PDB entry 4I42 | X-ray diffraction, 1.85 A resolution | chains A and F of the 6 polymer chains in the assembly

# Chain A (and F)
Molecule: 1,4-Dihydroxy-2-naphthoyl-CoA synthase
Organism: Escherichia coli
Notes: EC 4.1.3.36; chain F of this document is another copy of the same molecule, construct and numbering; everything in this record applies to it too
UniProt: P0ABU0 (MENB_ECOLI); residues 1-285 here = UniProt positions 1-285
Amino-acid sequence (285 residues; each row starts with the number of its first residue):
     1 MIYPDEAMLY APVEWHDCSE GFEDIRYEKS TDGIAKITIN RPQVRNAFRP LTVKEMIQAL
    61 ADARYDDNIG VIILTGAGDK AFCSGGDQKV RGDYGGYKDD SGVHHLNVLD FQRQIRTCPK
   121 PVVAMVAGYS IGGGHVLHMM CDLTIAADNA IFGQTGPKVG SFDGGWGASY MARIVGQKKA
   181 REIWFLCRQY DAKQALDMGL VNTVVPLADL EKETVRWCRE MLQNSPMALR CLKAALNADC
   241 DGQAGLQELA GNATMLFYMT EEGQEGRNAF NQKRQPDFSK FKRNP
Residues lining bound ligands:
  - 1-hydroxy-2-naphthoyl-CoA (1HA), molecule 1: Q43, V44, R45, A47, F48, S84, G85, G86, D87, Q88, K89, Y97, L106, V108, L109, Y129, I131, G132, G133, T155, V159, S161, F162, D163, Q189
  - 1-hydroxy-2-naphthoyl-CoA (1HA), molecule 2: T254, Y258, F270, K273
  - bicarbonate ion (BCT): R26, A77, G78
Swiss-Prot annotation at these positions:
  - binding site (substrate): R45, S84 to K89, Y97, Y129 to G133, T155, S161, Y258, K273
  - binding site (hydrogencarbonate): Q154 to G156
  - site (Important for catalysis): Y97, Y258
  - mutagenesis: K89 (K89A: Strongly decreases affinity for substrate and DHNA-CoA synthase activity), R91 (R91A: Loss of DHNA-CoA synthase activity), Y97 (Y97F: Loss of DHNA-CoA synthase activity), Q154 (Q154A: Reduces the specific DHNA-CoA synthase activity by 15-fold, whereas its affinity for hydrogencarbonate is reduced by 36-fold), G156 (G156D: Loss of DHNA-CoA synthase activity), W184 (W184F: Reduces the specific DHNA-CoA synthase activity by 530-fold, whereas its affinity for hydrogencarbonate is reduced by 20-fold), R267 (R267A: Strongly decreases affinity for substrate and DHNA-CoA synthase activity), F270 (F270A: Strongly decreases affinity for substrate and DHNA-CoA synthase activity), K273 (K273A: Impairs protein folding)
Reported in the primary citation:
  - binding site for 1-hydroxy-2-naphthoyl-CoA: G86, K89, L106, V108, L109, G133, S161, F270, K273
  - catalytic residues: G86, G133
  - catalytic residues: D163 (citing earlier work)
  - mutagenesis - R91A: abolished catalytic activity
  - mutagenesis - K89A, R267A, F270A: decreased catalytic activity
  - conformationally variable residues (helix shift, order/disorder transition): Q88 to L106, T260 to Q272

# How chain A and chain F interact
Contacting residue pairs - 127 pairs, chain A then chain F:
  R64(A) with D110(F), salt bridge
  Y65(A) with H105(F)
  Q88(A) with R267(F); F270(F); N271(F), hydrogen bond (backbone-side chain)
  K89(A) with N271(F)
  R91(A) with Y258(F); G263(F), hydrogen bond (side chain-backbone); R267(F), hydrogen bond (backbone-side chain)
  G92(A) with R267(F), hydrogen bond (backbone-side chain)
  D93(A) with Y258(F); M259(F); Q264(F); R267(F), salt bridge
  G95(A) with M255(F); Y258(F); M259(F)
  G96(A) with Y258(F)
  Y97(A) with Y258(F), hydrogen bond
  H105(A) with Y65(F)
  L106(A) with G251(F); M255(F), hydrophobic; Y258(F), hydrophobic
  L109(A) with Q247(F), hydrogen bond (backbone-side chain)
  D110(A) with R64(F), salt bridge
  Q112(A) with Q247(F), hydrogen bond
  R113(A) with T117(F); A244(F), hydrogen bond (side chain-backbone); Q247(F), hydrogen bond
  R116(A) with Q243(F)
  T117(A) with R113(F)
  P157(A) with F278(F)
  K158(A) with G266(F); P276(F); F278(F)
  V159(A) with G263(F); G266(F); R267(F), hydrogen bond (backbone-backbone); F270(F), hydrophobic
  G160(A) with F257(F); Y258(F); G263(F); G266(F)
  S161(A) with T254(F); F257(F); Y258(F), hydrogen bond
  F162(A) with A250(F); A253(F); T254(F), hydrogen bond (backbone-side chain); F257(F), hydrophobic
  G164(A) with A250(F)
  G165(A) with L246(F); Q247(F); A250(F)
  W166(A) with Q243(F); A244(F), hydrophobic; Q247(F)
  S169(A) with Q243(F)
  Y170(A) with Q243(F)
  R173(A) with Q243(F)
  C240(A) with G242(F); Q243(F), hydrogen bond (backbone-backbone)
  D241(A) with D241(F); Q243(F); A244(F)
  G242(A) with C240(F); D241(F); G242(F)
  Q243(A) with R116(F), hydrogen bond; W166(F); S169(F); Y170(F); R173(F); C240(F), hydrogen bond (backbone-backbone); D241(F)
  A244(A) with R113(F), hydrogen bond (backbone-side chain); W166(F), hydrophobic; D241(F); A244(F), hydrophobic
  L246(A) with G165(F)
  Q247(A) with L109(F), hydrogen bond (side chain-backbone); Q112(F), hydrogen bond; R113(F), hydrogen bond; G165(F); W166(F)
  A250(A) with F162(F); G164(F); G165(F)
  G251(A) with L106(F); L109(F)
  A253(A) with F162(F)
  T254(A) with S161(F); F162(F), hydrogen bond (side chain-backbone)
  M255(A) with G95(F); L106(F), hydrophobic
  F257(A) with G160(F); S161(F); F162(F), hydrophobic
  Y258(A) with R91(F); D93(F); G95(F); G96(F); Y97(F), hydrogen bond; G160(F); S161(F), hydrogen bond
  M259(A) with D93(F); Y94(F), hydrophobic; G95(F)
  G263(A) with R91(F), hydrogen bond (backbone-side chain); V159(F); G160(F)
  Q264(A) with D93(F)
  G266(A) with K158(F); V159(F); G160(F)
  R267(A) with Q88(F); R91(F), hydrogen bond (side chain-backbone); G92(F), hydrogen bond (side chain-backbone); D93(F), salt bridge; V159(F), hydrogen bond (backbone-backbone)
  F270(A) with Q88(F); V159(F), hydrophobic
  N271(A) with Q88(F), hydrogen bond (side chain-backbone); K89(F)
  P276(A) with K158(F)
  F278(A) with P157(F); K158(F)
Also at the interface, not in a pair above, chain A (55 interface residues in all): Y94, E248
Also at the interface, not in a pair above, chain F (56 interface residues in all): E248, Q275

# Summary
55 residues of chain A and 56 residues of chain F are in contact, with 27 hydrogen bonds and 4 salt bridges.
Among the polar pairs are R64(A)-D110(F), D93(A)-R267(F) and Q88(A)-N271(F). Chain A binds
1-hydroxy-2-naphthoyl-CoA and bicarbonate ion. The paper reports catalytic residues G86(A), G133(A) and
D163(A); K89A, R267A and F270A of chain A reduce catalytic activity.
Both chains are 1,4-Dihydroxy-2-naphthoyl-CoA synthase (Escherichia coli). Entry 4I42 (E.coli.
1,4-dihydroxy-2-naphthoyl coenzyme A synthase (ecMenB) in complex with 1-hydroxy-2-naphthoyl-CoA) was
determined by X-ray diffraction together with 4I4Z and 4I52 from the same study.
